Entry 6M6H (electron microscopy, 4.50 A resolution (low resolution: residue-level contacts below are approximate; hydrogen-bond / salt-bridge calls are withheld)); this record covers chains H and P of the 20 polymer chains in the assembly.

Chain H:
Protein: Capsid vertex component 2
Organism: Human herpesvirus 2
UniProtKB: P89448 (CVC2_HHV2H); numbering as in UniProt (aligned over 1-585)
Amino-acid sequence (585 residues; each row starts with the number of its first residue):
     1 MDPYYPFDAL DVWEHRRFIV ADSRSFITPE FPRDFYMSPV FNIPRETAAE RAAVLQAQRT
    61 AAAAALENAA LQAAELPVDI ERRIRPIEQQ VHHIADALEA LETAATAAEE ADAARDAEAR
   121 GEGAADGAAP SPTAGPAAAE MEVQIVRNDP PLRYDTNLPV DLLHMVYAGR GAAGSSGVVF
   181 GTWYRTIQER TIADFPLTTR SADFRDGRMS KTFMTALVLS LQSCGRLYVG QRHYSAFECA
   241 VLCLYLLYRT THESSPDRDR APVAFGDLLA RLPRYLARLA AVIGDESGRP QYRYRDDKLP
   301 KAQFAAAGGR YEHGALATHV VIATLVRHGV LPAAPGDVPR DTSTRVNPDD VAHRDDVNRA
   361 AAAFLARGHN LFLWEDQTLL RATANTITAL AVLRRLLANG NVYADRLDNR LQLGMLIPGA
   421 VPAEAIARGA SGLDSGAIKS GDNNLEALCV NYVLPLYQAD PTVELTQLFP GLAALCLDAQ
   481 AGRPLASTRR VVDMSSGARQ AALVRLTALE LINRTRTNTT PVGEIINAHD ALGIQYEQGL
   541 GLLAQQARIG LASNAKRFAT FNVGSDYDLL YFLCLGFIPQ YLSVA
Unresolved in the structure: 95-585
Sequence notes: conflict Tyr36 (Trp in P89448), Ser38 (Leu in P89448), Thr106 (Ala in P89448), Leu540 (Pro in P89448), Ala555 (Thr in P89448)

Chain P:
Protein: Large tegument protein deneddylase
Organism: Human herpesvirus 2
Notes: EC 3.4.19.12, 3.4.22.-
UniProtKB: P89459 (LTP_HHV2H); numbering as in UniProt (aligned over 1-3122)
Amino-acid sequence (3122 residues; each row starts with the number of its first residue):
     1 MIPAALPHPT MKRQGDRDIV VTGVRNQFAT DLEPGGSVSC MRSSLSFLSL LFDVGPRDVL
    61 SAEAIEGCLV EGGEWTRAAA GSGPPRMCSI IELPNFLEYP AARGGLRCVF SRVYGEVGFF
   121 GEPTAGLLET QCPAHTFFAG PWAMRPLSYT LLTIGPLGMG LYRDGDTAYL FDPHGLPAGT
   181 PAFIAKVRAG DVYPYLTYYA HDRPKVRWAG AMVFFVPSGP GAVAPADLTA AALHLYGASE
   241 TYLQDEPFVE RRVAITHPLR GEIGGLGALF VGVVPRGDGE GSGPVVPALP APTHVQTPGA
   301 DRPPEAPRGA SGPPDTPQAG HPNRPPDDVW AAALEGTPPA KPSAPDAAAS GPPHAAPPPQ
   361 TPAGDAAEEA EDLRVLEVGA VPVGRHRARY STGLPKRRRP TWTPPSSVED LTSGERPAPK
   421 APPAKAKKKS APKKKAPVAA EVPASSPTPI AATVPPAPDT PPQSGQGGGD DGPASPSSPS
   481 VLETLGARRP PEPPGADLAQ LFEVHPNVAA TAVRLAARDA ALAREVAACS QLTINALRSP
   541 YPAHPGLLEL CVIFFFERVL AFLIENGART HTQAGVAGPA AALLDFTLRM LPRKTAVGDF
   601 LASTRMSLAD VAAHRPLIQH VLDENSQIGR LALAKLVLVA RDVIRETDAF YGDLADLDLQ
   661 LRAAPPANLY ARLGEWLLER SRAHPNTLFA PATPTHPEPL LHRIQALAQF ARGEEMRVEA
   721 EAREMREALD ALARGVDSVS QRAGPLTVMP VPAAPGAGGR APCPPALGPE AIQARLEDVR
   781 IQARRAIESA VKEYFHRGAV YSAKALQASD SHDCRFHVAS AAVVPMVQLL ESLPAFDQHT
   841 RDVAQRAALP PPPPLATSPQ AILLRDLLQR GQPLDAPEDL AAWLSVLTDA ATQGLIERKP
   901 LEELARSIHG INDQQARRSS GLAELQRFDA LDAALAQQLD SDAAFVPATG PAPYVDGGGL
   961 SPEATRMAED ALRQARAMEA AKMTAELAPE ARSRLRERAH ALEAMLNDAR ERAKVAHDAR
  1021 EKFLHKLQGV LRPLPDFVGL KACPAVLATL RASLPAGWTD LADAVRGPPP EVTAALRADL
  1081 WGLLGQYREA LEHPTPDTAT ALAGLHPAFV VVLKTLFADA PETPVLVQFF SDHAPTIAKA
  1141 VSNAINAGSA AVATASPAAT VDAAVRAHGA LADAVSALGA AARDPASPLS FLAVLADSAA
  1201 GYVKATRLAL EARGAIDELT TLGSAAADLV VQARRACAQP EGDHAALIDA AARATTAARE
  1261 SLAGHEAGFG GLLHAEGTAG DHSPSGRALQ ELGKVIGATR RRADELEAAV ADLTAKMAAQ
  1321 RARGSSERWA AGVEAALDRV ENRAEFDVVE LRRLQALAGT HGYNPRDFRK RAEQALAANA
  1381 EAVTLALDTA FAFNPYTPEN QRHPMLPPLA AIHRLGWSAA FHAAAETYAD MFRVDAEPLA
  1441 RLLRIAEGLL EMAQAGDGFI DYHEAVGRLA DDMTSVPGLR RYVPFFQHGY ADYVELRDRL
  1501 DAIRADVHRA LGGVPLDLAA AAEQISAARN DPEATAELVR TGVTLPCPSE DALVACAAAL
  1561 ERVDQSPVKN TAYAEYVAFV TRQDTAETKD AVVRAKQQRA EATERVMAGL REALAARERR
  1621 AQIEAEGLAN LKTMLKVVAV PATVAKTLDQ ARSVAEIADQ VEVLLDQTEK TRELDVPAVI
  1681 WLEHAQRTFE THPLSAARGD GPGPLARHAG RLGALFDTRR RVDALRRSLE EAEAEWDEVW
  1741 GRFGRVRGGA WKSPEGFRAM HEQLRALQDT TNTVSGLRAQ PAYERLSARY QGVLGAKGAE
  1801 RAEAVEELGA RVTKHTALCA RLRDEVVRRV PWEMNFDALG GLLAEFDAAA ADLAPWAVEE
  1861 FRGARELIQY RMGLYSAYAR AGGQTGAGAE SAPAPLLVDL RALDARARAS SSPEGHEVDP
  1921 QLLRRRGEAY LRAGGDPGPL VLREAVSALD LPFATSFLAP DGTPLQYALC FPAVTDKLGA
  1981 LLMRPEAACV RPPLPTDVLE SAPTVTAMYV LTVVNRLQLA LSDAQAANFQ LFGRFVRHRQ
  2041 ATWGASMDAA AELYVALVAT TLTREFGCRW AQLGWASGAA APRPPPGPRG SQRHCVAFNE
  2101 NDVLVALVAG VPEHIYNFWR LDLVRQHEYM HLTLERAFED AAESMLFVQR LTPHPDARIR
  2161 VLPTFLDGGP PTRGLLFGTR LADWRRGKLS ETDPLAPWRS ALELGTQRRD VPALGKLSPA
  2221 QALAAVSVLG RMCLPSAALA ALWTCMFPDD YTEYDSFDAL LAARLESGQT LGPAGGREAS
  2281 LPEAPHALYR PTGQHVAVLA AATHRTPAAR VTAMDLVLAA VLLGAPVVVA LRNTTAFSRE
  2341 SELELCLTLF DSRPGGPDAA LRDVVSSDIE TWAVGLLHTD LNPIENACLA AQLPRLSALI
  2401 AERPLADGPP CLVLVDISMT PVAVLWEAPE PPGPPDVRFV GSEATEELPF VATAGDVLAA
  2461 SAADADPFFA RAILGRPFDA SLLTGELFPG HPVYQRPLAD EAGPSAPTAA RDPRDLAGGD
  2521 GGSGPEDPAA PPARQADPGV LAPTLLTDAT TGEPVPPRMW AWIHGLEELA SDDAGGPTPN
  2581 PAPALLPPPA TDQSVPTSQY APRPIGPAAT ARETRPSVPP QQNTGRVPVA PRDDPRPSPP
  2641 TPSPPADAAL PPPAFSGSAA AFSAAVPRVR RSRRTRAKSR APRASAPPEG WRPPALPAPV
  2701 APVAASARPP DQPPTPESAP PAWVSALPLP PGPASARGAF PAPTLAPIPP PPAEGAVVPG
  2761 GDRRRGRRQT TAGPSPTPPR GPAAGPPRRL TRPAVASLSA SLNSLPSPRD PADHAAAVSA
  2821 AAAAVPPSPG LAPPTSAVQT SPPPLAPGPV APSEPLCGWV VPGGPVARRP PPQSPATKPA
  2881 ARTRIRARSV PQPPLPQPPL PQPPLPQPPL PQPPLPQPPL PQPPLPQPPL PQPPLPQPPL
  2941 PQPPLPPVTR TLTPQSRDSV PTPESPTHTN THLPVSAVTS WASSLALHVD SAPPPASLLQ
  3001 TLHISSDDEH SDADSLRFSD SDDTEALDPL PPEPHLPPAD EPPGPLAADH LQSPHSQFGP
  3061 LPVQANAVLS RRYVRRTGRS ALAVLIRACR RIQQQLQRTR RALFQRSNAV LTSLHHVRML
  3121 LG
Unresolved in the structure: 1-3074, 3122
Sequence notes: conflict Arg3076 (Ser in P89459)
UniProt features mapped onto this chain:
  - region: Leu548 to Gly578 (Interaction with inner tegument protein)
  - active site: Cys40, Asp172, His174
  - site: Gln27 (Important for catalytic activity)

Chain H / chain P interface:
Residue-residue contacts (26):
  Gln58(H) - Leu3121(P)
  Ala61(H) - Leu3120(P)
  Ala62(H) - Leu3120(P)
  Ala62(H) - Leu3121(P)
  Ala65(H) - His3116(P)
  Ala65(H) - Val3117(P)
  Asn68(H) - Ser3113(P)
  Ala69(H) - Leu3114(P)
  Gln72(H) - Ala3109(P)
  Gln72(H) - Val3110(P)
  Ala73(H) - Val3110(P)
  Glu75(H) - Arg3106(P)
  Leu76(H) - Ser3107(P)
  Asp79(H) - Leu3103(P)
  Asp79(H) - Arg3106(P)
  Ile80(H) - Leu3103(P)
  Arg83(H) - Arg3098(P)
  Arg83(H) - Thr3099(P)
  Ile87(H) - Gln3095(P)
  Ile87(H) - Leu3096(P)
  Ile87(H) - Thr3099(P)
  Gln90(H) - Ile3092(P)
  Gln90(H) - Gln3095(P)
  Ile94(H) - Val3084(P)
  Ile94(H) - Leu3085(P)
  Ile94(H) - Ala3088(P)
Interface residues without a listed pair, chain H (18 interface residues in all): Leu66, Pro86
Interface residues without a listed pair, chain P (20 interface residues in all): Ala3102

Summary:
18 residues of chain H face 20 of chain P across their interface. From UniProt: 3 active-site residues on
chain P.
Here chain H is Capsid vertex component 2 and chain P is Large tegument protein deneddylase, both from Human
herpesvirus 2. Entry 6M6H (Structure of HSV2 C-capsid portal vertex) was determined by electron microscopy
(same publication as 6M6G and 6M6I).
